Entry 8BPX (electron microscopy, 2.09 A resolution); this record covers chains BA and BB of the 67 polymer chains in the assembly.

== Chain BA ==
Molecule: Probable mitochondrial-processing peptidase subunit alpha-1, mitochondrial
From: Arabidopsis thaliana
UniProtKB: Q9ZU25 (MPPA1_ARATH); numbering as in UniProt (aligned over 1-503)
Amino-acid sequence (503 residues; row label = number of the first residue in the row):
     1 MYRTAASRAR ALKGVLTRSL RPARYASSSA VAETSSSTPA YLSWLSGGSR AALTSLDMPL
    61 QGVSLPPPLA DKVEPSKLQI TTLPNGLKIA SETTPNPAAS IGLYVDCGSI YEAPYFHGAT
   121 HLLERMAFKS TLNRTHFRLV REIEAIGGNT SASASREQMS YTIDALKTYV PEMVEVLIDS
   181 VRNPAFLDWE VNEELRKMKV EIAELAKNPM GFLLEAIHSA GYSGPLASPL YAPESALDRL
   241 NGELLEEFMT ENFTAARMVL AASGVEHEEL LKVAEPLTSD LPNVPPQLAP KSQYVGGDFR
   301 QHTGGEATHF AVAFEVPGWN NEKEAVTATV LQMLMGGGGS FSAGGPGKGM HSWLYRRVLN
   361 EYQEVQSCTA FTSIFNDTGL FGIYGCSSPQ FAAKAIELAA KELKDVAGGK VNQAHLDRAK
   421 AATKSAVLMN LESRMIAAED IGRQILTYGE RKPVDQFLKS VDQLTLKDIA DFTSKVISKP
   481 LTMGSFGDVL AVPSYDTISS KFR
Not modelled in the structure: 1-51, 503

== Chain BB ==
Molecule: Probable mitochondrial-processing peptidase subunit beta, mitochondrial
From: Arabidopsis thaliana
Notes: EC 3.4.24.64
UniProtKB: Q42290 (MPPB_ARATH); residues 1-531 here = UniProt positions 1-531
Amino-acid sequence (531 residues; row label = number of the first residue in the row):
     1 MAMKNLLSLA RRSQRRLFLT QATRSSSSFS AIDSVPASAS PTALSPPPPH LMPYDHAAEI
    61 IKNKIKKLEN PDKRFLKYAS PHPILASHNH ILSAPETRVT TLPNGLRVAT ESNLSAKTAT
   121 VGVWIDAGSR FESDETNGTA HFLEHMIFKG TDRRTVRALE EEIEDIGGHL NAYTSREQTT
   181 YYAKVLDSNV NQALDVLADI LQNSKFEEQR INRERDVILR EMQEVEGQTD EVVLDHLHAT
   241 AFQYTPLGRT ILGPAQNVKS ITREDLQNYI KTHYTASRMV IAAAGAVKHE EVVEQVKKLF
   301 TKLSSDPTTT SQLVANEPAS FTGSEVRMID DDLPLAQFAV AFEGASWTDP DSVALMVMQT
   361 MLGSWNKNVG GGKHVGSDLT QRVAINEIAE SIMAFNTNYK DTGLFGVYAV AKADCLDDLS
   421 YAIMYEVTKL AYRVSDADVT RARNQLKSSL LLHMDGTSPI AEDIGRQLLT YGRRIPTAEL
   481 FARIDAVDAS TVKRVANKYI YDKDIAISAI GPIQDLPDYN KFRRRTYWNR Y
Not modelled in the structure: 1-44
Swiss-Prot annotation at these positions:
  - active site: Glu-144 (Proton acceptor), Glu-214
  - binding site (Zn(2+)): His-141, His-145, Glu-221

== How chain BA and chain BB interact ==
Residue-residue contacts (150; chain BA residue first):
  Ala-52(BA) / Arg-483(BB)
  Leu-53(BA) / Pro-350(BB)
  Thr-54(BA) / Pro-350(BB)
  Thr-54(BA) / Arg-483(BB)  hydrogen bond (backbone-side chain)
  Ser-55(BA) / Thr-348(BB)  hydrogen bond (side chain-backbone)
  Ser-55(BA) / Arg-483(BB)  hydrogen bond (backbone-side chain)
  Leu-56(BA) / Thr-348(BB)  hydrogen bond (backbone-backbone)
  Leu-56(BA) / Asp-349(BB)
  Leu-56(BA) / Pro-350(BB)  hydrophobic
  Leu-56(BA) / Tyr-471(BB)  hydrophobic
  Leu-56(BA) / Arg-473(BB)  hydrogen bond (backbone-side chain)
  Leu-56(BA) / Ile-475(BB)  hydrophobic
  Leu-56(BA) / Arg-483(BB)
  Asp-57(BA) / Thr-348(BB)
  Asp-57(BA) / Tyr-471(BB)
  Asp-57(BA) / Arg-473(BB)  hydrogen bond (backbone-side chain)
  Met-58(BA) / Arg-473(BB)  hydrogen bond (backbone-side chain)
  Met-58(BA) / Glu-479(BB)
  Met-58(BA) / Arg-483(BB)  hydrogen bond (backbone-side chain)
  Pro-59(BA) / Arg-473(BB)
  Pro-59(BA) / Glu-479(BB)
  Leu-60(BA) / Glu-479(BB)  hydrogen bond (backbone-side chain)
  Leu-60(BA) / Arg-483(BB)
  Val-63(BA) / Ala-478(BB)
  Val-63(BA) / Glu-479(BB)
  Val-63(BA) / Ala-482(BB)  hydrophobic
  Ser-64(BA) / Asn-89(BB)  hydrogen bond (backbone-side chain)
  Ser-64(BA) / Ala-478(BB)
  Pro-66(BA) / Asn-89(BB)
  Pro-66(BA) / Leu-92(BB)  hydrophobic
  Pro-66(BA) / Ala-478(BB)
  Pro-67(BA) / Ser-93(BB)
  Pro-68(BA) / Ala-94(BB)
  Pro-68(BA) / Glu-96(BB)
  Leu-69(BA) / Ser-93(BB)
  Leu-69(BA) / Ala-94(BB)  hydrogen bond (backbone-backbone)
  Leu-69(BA) / Pro-95(BB)
  Asp-71(BA) / Arg-98(BB)  salt bridge
  Asp-71(BA) / Ser-112(BB)  hydrogen bond
  Asp-71(BA) / Asn-113(BB)
  Asp-71(BA) / Leu-114(BB)  hydrogen bond (backbone-backbone)
  Lys-72(BA) / Leu-114(BB)
  Val-73(BA) / Asn-113(BB)
  Val-73(BA) / Ser-115(BB)
  Pro-97(BA) / Ile-91(BB)
  Pro-97(BA) / Leu-451(BB)  hydrophobic
  Ala-98(BA) / Leu-452(BB)  hydrophobic
  Arg-125(BA) / Asn-368(BB)  hydrogen bond (side chain-backbone)
  Thr-131(BA) / Leu-68(BB)
  Leu-132(BA) / Lys-64(BB)
  Leu-132(BA) / Leu-68(BB)  hydrophobic
  Asn-133(BA) / Pro-71(BB)
  Asn-133(BA) / Asp-72(BB)  hydrogen bond (side chain-backbone)
  Asn-133(BA) / Phe-75(BB)
  Asn-133(BA) / Leu-76(BB)
  Arg-134(BA) / Phe-75(BB)  hydrogen bond (side chain-backbone)
  Arg-134(BA) / Leu-76(BB)
  Arg-134(BA) / Ala-79(BB)
  His-136(BA) / Gly-370(BB)
  His-136(BA) / Gly-371(BB)
  His-136(BA) / His-374(BB)  hydrogen bond
  Phe-137(BA) / His-374(BB)
  Arg-138(BA) / Leu-76(BB)
  Arg-138(BA) / Ala-79(BB)  hydrogen bond (side chain-backbone)
  Arg-138(BA) / Pro-81(BB)
  Val-140(BA) / Gly-371(BB)
  Val-140(BA) / His-374(BB)
  Val-140(BA) / Val-375(BB)
  Arg-141(BA) / Pro-81(BB)
  Arg-141(BA) / His-374(BB)  hydrogen bond (side chain-backbone)
  Arg-141(BA) / Val-375(BB)  hydrogen bond (side chain-backbone)
  Arg-141(BA) / Gly-376(BB)
  Arg-141(BA) / Gln-381(BB)
  Arg-141(BA) / Arg-441(BB)
  Glu-142(BA) / Ala-79(BB)
  Glu-142(BA) / Ser-80(BB)
  Glu-142(BA) / Pro-81(BB)
  Glu-144(BA) / Val-375(BB)
  Glu-144(BA) / Gly-376(BB)  hydrogen bond (side chain-backbone)
  Glu-144(BA) / Arg-441(BB)
  Glu-144(BA) / Gln-445(BB)  hydrogen bond
  Ala-145(BA) / Ser-80(BB)
  Ala-145(BA) / Pro-83(BB)  hydrophobic
  Ala-145(BA) / Asn-444(BB)  hydrogen bond (backbone-side chain)
  Gly-147(BA) / Ser-448(BB)  hydrogen bond (backbone-side chain)
  Asn-149(BA) / Leu-452(BB)
  Leu-166(BA) / Leu-451(BB)  hydrophobic
  Thr-168(BA) / His-88(BB)
  Thr-168(BA) / Ile-91(BB)
  Tyr-169(BA) / Ala-86(BB)
  Pro-171(BA) / Tyr-78(BB)  hydrophobic
  Glu-172(BA) / Tyr-78(BB)
  Glu-172(BA) / Ala-79(BB)
  Glu-175(BA) / Phe-75(BB)
  Glu-175(BA) / Leu-76(BB)
  Glu-175(BA) / Lys-77(BB)  hydrogen bond (side chain-backbone)
  Glu-175(BA) / Tyr-78(BB)  hydrogen bond (side chain-backbone)
  Glu-175(BA) / Ala-79(BB)  hydrogen bond (side chain-backbone)
  Val-176(BA) / Ala-79(BB)  hydrophobic
  Ile-178(BA) / Phe-75(BB)  hydrophobic
  Asp-179(BA) / Phe-75(BB)
  Asn-183(BA) / Phe-75(BB)
  Ala-185(BA) / Lys-64(BB)  hydrogen bond (backbone-side chain)
  Leu-187(BA) / Leu-68(BB)  hydrophobic
  Lys-197(BA) / Lys-367(BB)  hydrogen bond (side chain-backbone)
  Lys-197(BA) / Asn-368(BB)
  Lys-197(BA) / Val-369(BB)  hydrogen bond (side chain-backbone)
  Lys-197(BA) / Gly-370(BB)
  Val-273(BA) / Tyr-78(BB)
  Pro-276(BA) / Arg-74(BB)  hydrogen bond (backbone-side chain)
  Leu-277(BA) / Arg-74(BB)
  Leu-277(BA) / Phe-75(BB)  hydrophobic
  Asp-280(BA) / Arg-74(BB)  salt bridge
  Pro-346(BA) / Phe-148(BB)
  Pro-346(BA) / Lys-149(BB)
  Pro-346(BA) / Glu-160(BB)
  Pro-346(BA) / Leu-170(BB)
  Gly-347(BA) / Ile-163(BB)
  Gly-347(BA) / Gly-168(BB)
  Gly-347(BA) / His-169(BB)
  Gly-347(BA) / Leu-170(BB)
  Lys-348(BA) / His-169(BB)
  Lys-348(BA) / Asn-171(BB)
  Gly-349(BA) / Glu-164(BB)
  Met-350(BA) / Glu-160(BB)
  Met-350(BA) / Glu-164(BB)
  His-351(BA) / Glu-160(BB)  salt bridge
  His-351(BA) / Glu-164(BB)  hydrogen bond (backbone-side chain)
  Arg-418(BA) / Glu-161(BB)  salt bridge
  Arg-418(BA) / Glu-164(BB)  salt bridge
  Arg-418(BA) / Asp-165(BB)  salt bridge
  Ala-421(BA) / Glu-164(BB)
  Ala-421(BA) / Asp-165(BB)
  Ala-421(BA) / Gly-167(BB)
  Lys-424(BA) / Leu-186(BB)
  Ser-425(BA) / Gly-167(BB)  hydrogen bond (side chain-backbone)
  Ser-425(BA) / Leu-186(BB)
  Leu-428(BA) / Lys-117(BB)
  Leu-428(BA) / Thr-118(BB)
  Leu-428(BA) / Leu-186(BB)  hydrophobic
  Met-429(BA) / Thr-118(BB)
  Met-429(BA) / Lys-184(BB)
  Met-429(BA) / Val-185(BB)
  Glu-432(BA) / Thr-118(BB)  hydrogen bond
  Glu-432(BA) / Lys-184(BB)  salt bridge
  Glu-432(BA) / Gly-456(BB)
  Glu-432(BA) / Thr-457(BB)  hydrogen bond
  Ser-433(BA) / Asp-455(BB)  hydrogen bond
  Arg-434(BA) / Leu-452(BB)
  Arg-434(BA) / Asp-455(BB)
Interface residues without a listed pair, chain BA (83 interface residues in all): Leu-65, Pro-75, Pro-95, Asn-96, Lys-129, Ile-146, Asp-164, Ala-165, Lys-167, Arg-182, Asp-188, Glu-204, Lys-272, Gly-345, Ser-352, Ala-422
Interface residues without a listed pair, chain BB (82 interface residues in all): Ile-61, Lys-67, His-82, Arg-157, Ile-166, Trp-347, Ser-352, Val-353, Pro-476, Ala-486

== In short ==
The interface between chain BA and chain BB involves 83 residues on one side and 82 on the other, with 36
hydrogen bonds and 7 salt bridges. Polar contacts include Asp-71(BA)/Arg-98(BB), Asp-280(BA)/Arg-74(BB) and
His-351(BA)/Glu-160(BB).
Here chain BA is Probable mitochondrial-processing peptidase subunit alpha-1, mitochondrial and chain BB is
Probable mitochondrial-processing peptidase subunit beta, mitochondrial, both from Arabidopsis thaliana. Entry
8BPX (Cryo-EM structure of the Arabidopsis thaliana I+III2 supercomplex (Complete composition)) was determined
by electron microscopy together with 8BED, 8BEE, 8BEF, 8BEH, 8BEL, 8BEP, 8BQ5 and 8BQ6 from the same study.
